Entry 6QCW (X-ray diffraction, 2.88 A resolution); this record covers chains C and M of the 6 polymer chains in the assembly.

# Chain C
Name: Polymerase basic protein 2
Source organism: Influenza B virus
Reference sequence: Q5V8X3 (Q5V8X3_9INFB); residue numbers follow UniProt; this construct covers 1-770
Amino-acid sequence (798 residues; numbered -8 to 789; the number before each row is that of its first residue; numbers below 1 keep their minus sign (Gly-8 is residue -8)):
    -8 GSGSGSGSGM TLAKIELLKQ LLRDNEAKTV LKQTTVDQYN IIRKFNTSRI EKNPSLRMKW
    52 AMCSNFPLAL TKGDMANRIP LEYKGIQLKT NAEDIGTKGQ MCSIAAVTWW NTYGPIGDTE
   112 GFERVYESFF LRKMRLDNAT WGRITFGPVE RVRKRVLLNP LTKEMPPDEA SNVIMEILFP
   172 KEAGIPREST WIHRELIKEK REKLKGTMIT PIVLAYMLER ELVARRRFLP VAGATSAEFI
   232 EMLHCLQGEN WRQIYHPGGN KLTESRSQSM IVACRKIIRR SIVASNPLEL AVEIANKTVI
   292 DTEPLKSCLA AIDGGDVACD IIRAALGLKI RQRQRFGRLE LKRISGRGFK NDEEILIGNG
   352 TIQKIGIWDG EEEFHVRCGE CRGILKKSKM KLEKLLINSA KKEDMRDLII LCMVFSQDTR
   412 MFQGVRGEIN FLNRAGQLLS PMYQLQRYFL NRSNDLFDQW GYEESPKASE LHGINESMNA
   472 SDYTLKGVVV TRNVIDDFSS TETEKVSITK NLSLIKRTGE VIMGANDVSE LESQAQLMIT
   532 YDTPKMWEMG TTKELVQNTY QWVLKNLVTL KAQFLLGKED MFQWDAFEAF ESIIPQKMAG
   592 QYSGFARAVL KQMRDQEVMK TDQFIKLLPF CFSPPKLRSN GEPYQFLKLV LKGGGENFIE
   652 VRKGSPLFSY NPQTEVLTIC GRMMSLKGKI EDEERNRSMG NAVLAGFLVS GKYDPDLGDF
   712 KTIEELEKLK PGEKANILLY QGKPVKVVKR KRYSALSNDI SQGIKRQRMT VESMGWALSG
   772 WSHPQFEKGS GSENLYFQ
Not modelled in the structure: -8 to -1, 486-493, 741-789
Construct notes: expression tag (-8 to 0, 771-789)

# Chain M
Molecule: 15-nt RNA strand
Sequence (15 nucleotides; each row starts with the number of its first residue; numbering starts at 0):
     0 XGAAUGCUAU AAUAG
Modified positions: M7G (7N-methyl-8-hydroguanosine-5'-diphosphate) at position 0

# Interface between chain C and chain M
Residue-residue contacts (42):
  Lys43(C) - A11(M)  phosphate contact
  Pro45(C) - A10(M)  sugar contact
  Lys145(C) - A3(M)  salt bridge to the phosphate
  Arg146(C) - U4(M)  salt bridge to the phosphate
  Arg146(C) - G5(M)  hydrogen bond to the sugar
  Glu155(C) - U4(M)  base contact
  Arg217(C) - U4(M)  base contact
  Ser258(C) - G1(M)  hydrogen bond to the base
  Gln259(C) - G1(M)  phosphate contact
  Gln259(C) - A2(M)  hydrogen bond to the phosphate
  Ile262(C) - G1(M)  base contact
  Arg266(C) - M7G_0(M)
  Arg266(C) - G1(M)  salt bridge to the phosphate
  Gly306(C) - G1(M)  base contact
  Asp307(C) - G1(M)  base contact
  Gln325(C) - M7G_0(M)
  Gln325(C) - G1(M)  base contact
  Arg326(C) - M7G_0(M)
  Arg326(C) - G1(M)  hydrogen bond to the base
  Phe327(C) - M7G_0(M)
  Arg334(C) - M7G_0(M)
  Lys341(C) - M7G_0(M)
  Trp359(C) - M7G_0(M)
  Glu363(C) - M7G_0(M)
  Phe365(C) - M7G_0(M)
  Lys378(C) - M7G_0(M)
  Phe406(C) - M7G_0(M)
  Gln408(C) - M7G_0(M)
  Asn424(C) - G5(M)  base contact
  Arg425(C) - G5(M)  base contact
  Ser431(C) - A2(M)  hydrogen bond to the sugar
  Met433(C) - M7G_0(M)
  Tyr434(C) - M7G_0(M)
  Tyr434(C) - G1(M)  hydrogen bond to the sugar
  Tyr434(C) - A2(M)  base contact
  Gln435(C) - A3(M)  hydrogen bond to the sugar
  Arg438(C) - A2(M)  base contact
  Arg438(C) - A3(M)  base contact
  Arg438(C) - U4(M)  hydrogen bond to the sugar
  Ser520(C) - G1(M)  hydrogen bond to the phosphate
  Leu522(C) - G1(M)  phosphate contact
  Ser524(C) - A2(M)  hydrogen bond to the phosphate
Other interface residues (no listed pair), chain C (41 interface residues in all): Ile41, Glu42, Pro158, Phe219, Glu255, Arg324, Gly328, Leu430
Other interface residues (no listed pair), chain M (10 interface residues in all): C6, U9

# Summary
The interface between chain C and chain M involves 41 residues on one side and 10 on the other; the contacts
include 10 hydrogen bonds and 3 salt bridges. Polar pairs include Ser258(C)-G1(M), Arg326(C)-G1(M) and
Arg146(C)-G5(M).
Here chain C is Polymerase basic protein 2 (Influenza B virus) and chain M is a 15-nt RNA strand. Entry 6QCW
(Crystal structure of influenza B polymerase initiation state with capped 14-mer RNA primer) was determined by
X-ray diffraction together with 6QCS, 6QCT, 6QCV and 6QCX from the same study.
